9JTR - chain A; structure by X-ray diffraction, 1.73 A resolution.

== Chain A ==
Protein: Basic chitinase
Source organism: Drosera adelae
UniProt: A0A1L7NZT5 (A0A1L7NZT5_9CARY); residue numbers follow UniProt; this construct covers 79-321
Sequence (243 residues; each row starts with the number of its first residue):
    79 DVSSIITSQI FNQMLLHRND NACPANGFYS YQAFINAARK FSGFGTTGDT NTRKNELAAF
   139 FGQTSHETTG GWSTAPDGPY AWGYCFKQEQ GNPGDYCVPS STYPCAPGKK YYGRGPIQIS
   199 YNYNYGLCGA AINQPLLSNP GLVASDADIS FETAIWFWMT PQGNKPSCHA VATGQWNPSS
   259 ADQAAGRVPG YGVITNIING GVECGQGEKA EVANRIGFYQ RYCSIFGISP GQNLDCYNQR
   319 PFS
Cystine bridges: Cys-101/Cys-163, Cys-175/Cys-183, Cys-282/Cys-314
Small-molecule neighbours: N-acetylglucosamine (NAG; 2-acetamido-2-deoxy-beta-D-glucopyranose): Ala-100, Thr-147, Gly-148, Gly-149, Trp-150, Trp-160, Cys-163, Phe-164
Reported in the primary citation:
  - catalytic residues: Glu-145, Glu-167 (by similarity / conservation)
  - mutagenesis - E167Q: abolished catalytic activity
  - binding site for N-acetylglucosamine: Gly-148, Trp-150, Phe-164 (from molecular simulation)

== Overview ==
Chain A binds N-acetylglucosamine. From the paper: catalytic residues Glu-145 and Glu-167; E167Q abolishes
catalytic activity.
Chain A is Basic chitinase (Drosera adelae); the structure, Crystal Structure of chitinase from the
carnivorous plant Drosera adelae, was determined by X-ray diffraction (same publication as 9JTP).
